PDB entry 6OEG | electron microscopy, 3.80 A resolution | chains R and S of the 14 polymer chains in the assembly

Chain R (and S):
Protein: Type IV secretion system apparatus protein CagX
Organism: Helicobacter pylori
Notes: chain S of this document is another copy of the same molecule, construct and numbering; everything in this record applies to it too
Reference sequence: A0A2J9KJM4 (A0A2J9KJM4_HELPX); residue numbers follow UniProt; this construct covers 1-522
Amino-acid sequence (522 residues; numbered 1 to 522; the number before each row is that of its first residue):
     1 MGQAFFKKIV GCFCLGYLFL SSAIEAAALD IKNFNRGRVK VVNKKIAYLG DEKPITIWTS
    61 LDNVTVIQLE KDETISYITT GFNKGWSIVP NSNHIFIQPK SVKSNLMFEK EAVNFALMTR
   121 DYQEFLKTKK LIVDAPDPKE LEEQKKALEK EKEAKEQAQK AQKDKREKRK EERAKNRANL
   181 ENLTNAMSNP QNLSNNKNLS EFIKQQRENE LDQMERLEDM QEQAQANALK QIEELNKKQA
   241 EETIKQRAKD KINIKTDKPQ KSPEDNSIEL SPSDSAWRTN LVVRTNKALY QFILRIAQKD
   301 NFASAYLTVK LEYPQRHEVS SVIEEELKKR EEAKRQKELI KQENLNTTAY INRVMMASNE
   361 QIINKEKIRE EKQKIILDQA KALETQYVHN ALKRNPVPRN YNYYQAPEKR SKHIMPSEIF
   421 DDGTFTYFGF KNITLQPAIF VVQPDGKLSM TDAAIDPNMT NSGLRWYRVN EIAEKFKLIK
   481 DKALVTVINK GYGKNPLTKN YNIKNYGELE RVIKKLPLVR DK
Disordered / not traced: 1-348, 511-522

Chain R / chain S interface:
Residue-residue contacts - 13 pairs, chain R then chain S:
  Arg410(R) with Pro444(S), hydrogen bond (side chain-backbone)
  His413(R) with Pro444(S)
  Asn432(R) with Pro496(S); Leu497(S); Thr498(S)
  Ile433(R) with Ile472(S), hydrophobic; Tyr492(S); Gly493(S)
  Gly463(R) with Thr498(S); Lys499(S)
  Leu464(R) with Lys499(S)
  Asp481(R) with Asp445(S)
  Lys482(R) with Asp445(S)
Interface residues without a listed pair, chain R (9 interface residues in all): Arg465
Interface residues without a listed pair, chain S (10 interface residues in all): Gln443

Summary:
9 residues of chain R and 10 residues of chain S are in contact, with 1 hydrogen bond. Its one hydrogen-bonded
contact is Arg410(R)-Pro444(S).
Chain R and chain S are both Type IV secretion system apparatus protein CagX (Helicobacter pylori); the
structure, Structure of CagX from a cryo-EM reconstruction of a T4SS, was determined by electron microscopy,
deposited together with 6ODI, 6ODJ, 6OEE, 6OEF and 6OEH.
